PDB entry 4BY1 | X-ray diffraction, 3.60 A resolution | chains B and J of the 16 polymer chains in the assembly

[Chain B]
Name: DNA-directed RNA polymerase II subunit RPB2
Source organism: Saccharomyces cerevisiae
Notes: EC 2.7.7.6
UniProt: P08518 (RPB2_YEAST); the construct lacks a stretch of the UniProt sequence and is renumbered around it, so the offset changes along the chain: 1-919 = UniProt 1-919; 920-930 = UniProt 922-932; 933-1224 = UniProt 933-1224
Amino-acid sequence (1224 residues; numbered 1 to 1224 plus 2 insertion-coded residues; 2 numbers in that range are skipped by the numbering (no residue carries them; nothing is unmodelled there); the number before each row is that of its first residue; a row labelled like 919A-919B holds insertion residues (919A, then the next letters in order)):
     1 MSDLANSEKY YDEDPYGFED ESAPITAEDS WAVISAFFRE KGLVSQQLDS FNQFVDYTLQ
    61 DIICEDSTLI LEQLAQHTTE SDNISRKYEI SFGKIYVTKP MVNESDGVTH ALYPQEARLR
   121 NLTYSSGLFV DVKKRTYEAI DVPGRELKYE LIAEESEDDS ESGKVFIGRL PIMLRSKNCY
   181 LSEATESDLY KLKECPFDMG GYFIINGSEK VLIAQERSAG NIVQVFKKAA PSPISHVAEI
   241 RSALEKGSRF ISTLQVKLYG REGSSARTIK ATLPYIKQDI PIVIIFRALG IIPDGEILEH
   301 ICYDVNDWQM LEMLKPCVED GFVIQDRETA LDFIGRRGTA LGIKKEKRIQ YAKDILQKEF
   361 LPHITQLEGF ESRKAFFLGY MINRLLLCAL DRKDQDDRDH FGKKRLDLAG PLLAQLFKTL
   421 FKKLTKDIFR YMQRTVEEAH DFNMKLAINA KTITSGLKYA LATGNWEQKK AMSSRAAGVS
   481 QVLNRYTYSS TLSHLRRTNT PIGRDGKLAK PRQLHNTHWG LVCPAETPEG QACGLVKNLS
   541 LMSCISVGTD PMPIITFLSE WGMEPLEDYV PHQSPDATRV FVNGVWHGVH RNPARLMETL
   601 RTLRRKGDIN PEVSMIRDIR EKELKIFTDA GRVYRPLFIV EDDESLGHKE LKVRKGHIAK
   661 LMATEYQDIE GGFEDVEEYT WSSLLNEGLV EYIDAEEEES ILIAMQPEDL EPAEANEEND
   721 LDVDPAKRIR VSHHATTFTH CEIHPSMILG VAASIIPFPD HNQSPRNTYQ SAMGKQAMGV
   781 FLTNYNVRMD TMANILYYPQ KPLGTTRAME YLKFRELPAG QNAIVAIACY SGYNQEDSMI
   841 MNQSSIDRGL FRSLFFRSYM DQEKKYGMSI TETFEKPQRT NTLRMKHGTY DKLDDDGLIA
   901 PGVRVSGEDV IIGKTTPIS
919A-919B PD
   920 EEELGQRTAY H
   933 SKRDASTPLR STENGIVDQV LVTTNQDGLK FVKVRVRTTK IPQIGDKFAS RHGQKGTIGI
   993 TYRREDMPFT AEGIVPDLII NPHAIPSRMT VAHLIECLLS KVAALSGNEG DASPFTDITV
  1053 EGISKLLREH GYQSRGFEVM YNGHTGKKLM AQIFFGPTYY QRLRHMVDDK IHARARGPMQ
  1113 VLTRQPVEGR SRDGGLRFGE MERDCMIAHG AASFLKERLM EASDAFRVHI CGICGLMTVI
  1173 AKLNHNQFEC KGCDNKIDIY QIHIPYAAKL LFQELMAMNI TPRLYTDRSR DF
Not modelled in the structure: 1-19, 71-89, 135-163, 336-344, 438-445, 503-508, 669-677, 716-721, 919A-919B, 920-930
Bound ions: Zn2+: Cys1163, Cys1166, Cys1182, Cys1185
Residues lining bound ligands: AMP-CPP (APC; diphosphomethylphosphonic acid adenosyl ester): Arg766, Tyr769, Asp837, Lys987, Arg1020

[Chain J]
Name: DNA-directed RNA polymerases I, II, and III subunit rpabc 5
Source organism: Saccharomyces cerevisiae
UniProt: P22139 (RPAB5_YEAST); residue numbers follow UniProt; this construct covers 1-70
Amino-acid sequence (70 residues; numbered 1 to 70; the number before each row is that of its first residue):
     1 MIVPVRCFSC GKVVGDKWES YLNLLQEDEL DEGTALSRLG LKRYCCRRMI LTHVDLIEKF
    61 LRYNPLEKRD
Not modelled in the structure: 66-70
Curated features (UniProtKB/Swiss-Prot):
  - binding site (Zn(2+)): Cys7, Cys10, Cys45, Cys46
  - cross-link: Lys59 (Glycyl lysine isopeptide (Lys-Gly) (interchain with G-Cter in ubiquitin))
Bound ions: Zn2+: Cys7, Cys10, Cys45, Cys46

[Interface between chain B and chain J]
Pairs across the interface (71; chain B residue first):
  Glu186(B) - Arg62(J)  salt bridge
  Ser187(B) - Arg62(J)
  Tyr190(B) - Lys59(J)
  Tyr190(B) - Arg62(J)
  Tyr190(B) - Tyr63(J)
  Lys193(B) - Pro65(J)
  Glu194(B) - Tyr63(J)
  Cys195(B) - Tyr63(J)
  Pro196(B) - Tyr63(J)
  Phe197(B) - Lys59(J)
  Val780(B) - Leu56(J)  hydrophobic
  Thr783(B) - Lys59(J)
  Thr783(B) - Phe60(J)
  Thr783(B) - Tyr63(J)  hydrogen bond
  Asn784(B) - Tyr63(J)  hydrogen bond (backbone-side chain)
  Tyr785(B) - Phe60(J)  hydrophobic
  Ile795(B) - Met1(J)  hydrophobic
  Leu796(B) - Met1(J)
  Tyr797(B) - Met1(J)
  Tyr798(B) - Ile2(J)
  Tyr798(B) - Pro4(J)  hydrophobic
  Pro799(B) - Leu56(J)  hydrophobic
  Gln800(B) - Phe8(J)
  Gln800(B) - Arg48(J)
  Gln800(B) - Met49(J)
  Gln800(B) - Thr52(J)
  Lys801(B) - Leu51(J)
  Lys801(B) - Thr52(J)  hydrogen bond (backbone-side chain)
  Lys801(B) - Val54(J)
  Leu803(B) - Leu51(J)  hydrophobic
  Leu803(B) - Thr52(J)
  Arg815(B) - Val54(J)
  Glu816(B) - Leu56(J)
  Leu817(B) - Leu56(J)  hydrophobic
  Pro818(B) - Val54(J)  hydrophobic
  Gln821(B) - Phe8(J)
  Asn822(B) - Arg48(J)  hydrogen bond (backbone-side chain)
  Asn822(B) - Thr52(J)  hydrogen bond
  Ala823(B) - Arg48(J)
  Ile824(B) - Ser9(J)
  Ile824(B) - Arg48(J)
  Ser845(B) - Phe8(J)  hydrogen bond (side chain-backbone)
  Ser845(B) - Ser9(J)
  Arg848(B) - Cys7(J)
  Arg848(B) - Phe8(J)  hydrogen bond (side chain-backbone)
  Arg848(B) - Ser9(J)
  Arg848(B) - Gly11(J)
  Gly849(B) - Phe8(J)
  Leu850(B) - Phe8(J)
  Arg996(B) - Ser9(J)
  Glu1004(B) - Lys42(J)  salt bridge
  Glu1004(B) - Arg43(J)
  Ile1006(B) - Arg43(J)
  Ile1006(B) - Tyr44(J)  hydrophobic
  Asp1009(B) - Ser9(J)  hydrogen bond
  Asp1009(B) - Arg48(J)  salt bridge
  Lys1033(B) - Tyr44(J)
  Ala1035(B) - Leu51(J)
  Ala1036(B) - Tyr44(J)  hydrophobic
  Ala1036(B) - Arg47(J)  hydrogen bond (backbone-side chain)
  Ala1036(B) - Leu51(J)  hydrophobic
  Leu1037(B) - Tyr44(J)  hydrophobic
  Leu1037(B) - Arg47(J)  hydrogen bond (backbone-side chain)
  Ser1038(B) - Gly33(J)
  Gly1039(B) - Glu32(J)
  Gly1039(B) - Gly33(J)
  Gly1039(B) - Leu51(J)
  Asn1040(B) - Glu32(J)
  Tyr1064(B) - Tyr44(J)
  Glu1070(B) - Tyr44(J)  hydrogen bond
  Phe1087(B) - Tyr44(J)
Interface residues without a listed pair, chain B (52 interface residues in all): Pro802, Asn842, Ser844, Val1007, Gly1088, Pro1089
Interface residues without a listed pair, chain J (30 interface residues in all): Val5, Arg6, Cys10, Leu36, Cys45, His53

[Overview]
52 residues of chain B and 30 residues of chain J are in contact, with 11 hydrogen bonds and 3 salt bridges.
Polar pairs include Glu186(B)-Arg62(J), Glu1004(B)-Lys42(J) and Asp1009(B)-Arg48(J). Ligands of chain B:
AMP-CPP. From UniProt: 4 Zn2+-binding residues on chain J.
Here chain B is DNA-directed RNA polymerase II subunit RPB2 and chain J is DNA-directed RNA polymerases I, II,
and III subunit rpabc 5, both from Saccharomyces cerevisiae. Entry 4BY1 (elongating RNA Polymerase II-Bye1 TLD
complex soaked with AMPCPP) was determined by X-ray diffraction (same publication as 4BXX, 4BXZ and 4BY7).
